Entry 5VOT (electron microscopy, 4.90 A resolution (low resolution: residue-level contacts below are approximate; hydrogen-bond / salt-bridge calls are withheld)); this record covers chains A and F of the 8 polymer chains in the assembly.

Chain A:
Name: Glutamate receptor 2
Organism: Rattus norvegicus
Reference sequence: P19491 (GRIA2_RAT); the construct has insertions or renumbered stretches relative to UniProt, so the offset changes along the chain: -20 to 847 = UniProt 1-868; 854-868 = UniProt 869-883
Chain sequence (889 residues; numbered -20 to 868; the number before each row is that of its first residue; numbers below 1 keep their minus sign (Met-20 is residue -20)):
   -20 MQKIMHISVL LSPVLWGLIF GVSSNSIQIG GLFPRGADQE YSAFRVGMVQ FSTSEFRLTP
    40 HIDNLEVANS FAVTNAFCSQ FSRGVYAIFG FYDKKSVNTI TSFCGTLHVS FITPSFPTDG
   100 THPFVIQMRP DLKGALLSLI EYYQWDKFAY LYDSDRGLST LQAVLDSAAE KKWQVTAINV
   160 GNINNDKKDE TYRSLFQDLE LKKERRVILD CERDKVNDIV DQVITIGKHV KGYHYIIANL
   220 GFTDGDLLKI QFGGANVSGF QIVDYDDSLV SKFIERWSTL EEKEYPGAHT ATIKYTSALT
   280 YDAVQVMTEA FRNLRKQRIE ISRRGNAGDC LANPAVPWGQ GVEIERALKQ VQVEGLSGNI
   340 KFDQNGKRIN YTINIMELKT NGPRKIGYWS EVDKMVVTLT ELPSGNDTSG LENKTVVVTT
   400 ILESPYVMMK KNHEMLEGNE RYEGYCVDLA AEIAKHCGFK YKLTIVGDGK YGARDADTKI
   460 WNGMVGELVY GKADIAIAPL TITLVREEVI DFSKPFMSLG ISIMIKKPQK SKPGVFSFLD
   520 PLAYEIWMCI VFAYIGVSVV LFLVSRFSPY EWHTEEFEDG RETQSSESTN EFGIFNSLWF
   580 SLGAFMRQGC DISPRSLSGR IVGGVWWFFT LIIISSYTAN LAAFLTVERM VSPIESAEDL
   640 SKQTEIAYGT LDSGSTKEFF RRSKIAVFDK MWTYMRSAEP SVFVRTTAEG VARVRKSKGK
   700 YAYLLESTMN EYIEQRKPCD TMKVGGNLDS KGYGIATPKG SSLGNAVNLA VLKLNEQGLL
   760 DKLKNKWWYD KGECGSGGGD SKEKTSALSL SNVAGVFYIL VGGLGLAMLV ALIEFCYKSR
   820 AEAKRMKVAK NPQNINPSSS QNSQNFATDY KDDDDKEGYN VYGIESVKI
Not modelled in the structure: -20 to 390, 549-565, 775-784, 826-868
Construct notes: conflict Arg586 (Gln607 in P19491), Asp854 (Tyr869 in P19491); insertion (848-853)
Disulfide bonds: Cys718-Cys773
What the authors report for this chain:
  - conformationally variable residues (helix shift): Thr617, Ala621, Thr625, Met629

Chain F:
Name: Voltage-dependent calcium channel gamma-2 subunit
Organism: Rattus norvegicus
Reference sequence: Q71RJ2 (CCG2_RAT); residues 1-323 here = UniProt positions 1-323
Chain sequence (323 residues; each row starts with the number of its first residue):
     1 MGLFDRGVQM LLTTVGAFAA FSLMTIAVGT DYWLYSRGVC KTKSVSENET SKKNEEVMTH
    61 SGLWRTCCLE GNFKGLCKQI DHFPEDADYE ADTAEYFLRA VRASSIFPIL SVILLFMGGL
   121 CIAASEFYKT RHNIILSAGI FFVSAGLSNI IGIIVYISAN AGDPSKSDSK KNSYSYGWSF
   181 YFGALSFIIA EMVGVLAVHM FIDRHKQLRA TARATDYLQA SAITRIPSYR YRYQRRSRSS
   241 SRSTEPSHSR DASPVGVKGF NTLPSTEISM YTLSRDPLKA ATTPTATYNS DRDNSFLQVH
   301 NCIQKDSKDS LHANTANRRT TPV
Not modelled in the structure: 1-5, 39-56, 70-72, 162-173, 214-323
Disulfide bonds: Cys67-Cys77

Chain A / chain F interface:
Pairs across the interface - 11 pairs, chain A then chain F:
  Tyr523(A) - Tyr176(F)
  Glu524(A) - Tyr176(F)
  Phe531(A) - Ile150(F)
  Phe531(A) - Ala184(F)
  Ile534(A) - Glu191(F)
  Val538(A) - Val143(F)
  Val538(A) - Val195(F)
  Leu542(A) - Val198(F)
  Arg545(A) - Ile202(F)
  Phe546(A) - Leu136(F)
  Pro548(A) - His205(F)
Also at the interface, not in a pair above, chain A (13 interface residues in all): Met527, Cys528, Val539, Phe541
Also at the interface, not in a pair above, chain F (15 interface residues in all): Ile140, Leu147, Ile157, Tyr181, Ile188

Summary:
Chain A and chain F form an interface of 13 and 15 residues respectively. The paper reports conformational
variability at Thr617(A), Ala621(A) and Thr625(A) among others.
Here chain A is Glutamate receptor 2 and chain F is Voltage-dependent calcium channel gamma-2 subunit, both
from Rattus norvegicus. Entry 5VOT (Structure of AMPA receptor-TARP complex) was determined by electron
microscopy, deposited together with 5VOU and 5VOV.
